4KFC - chains B and Z of the 4 polymer chains in the assembly; structure by X-ray diffraction, 2.53 A resolution.

== Chain B ==
Name: KDP operon transcriptional regulatory protein KdpE
Source organism: Escherichia coli
UniProtKB: P21866 (KDPE_ECOLI); numbering as in UniProt (aligned over 3-225)
Sequence (227 residues; each row starts with the number of its first residue; numbers below 1 keep their minus sign (Gly-1 is residue -1)):
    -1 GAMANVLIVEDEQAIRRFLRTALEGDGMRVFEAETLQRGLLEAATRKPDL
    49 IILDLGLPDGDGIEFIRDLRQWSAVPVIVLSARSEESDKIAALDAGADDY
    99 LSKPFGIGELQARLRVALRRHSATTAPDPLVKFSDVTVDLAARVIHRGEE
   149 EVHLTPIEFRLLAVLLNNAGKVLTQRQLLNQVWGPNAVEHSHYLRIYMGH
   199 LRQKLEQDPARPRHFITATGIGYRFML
Unresolved in the structure: -1, 121-122
Sequence notes: expression tag (-1 to 2); engineered mutation Ala216 (Glu in P21866)
UniProt features mapped onto this chain:
  - DNA-binding region: Asp126 to Leu225 (OmpR/PhoB-type)
  - modified residue: Asp52 (4-aspartylphosphate)
Reported in the primary citation:
  - mutagenesis - D52E: abolished signaling
  - mutagenesis - D52A: abolished signaling in response to co-expressing histidine kinase KdpD
  - mutagenesis - D52A: unchanged signaling in response to overexpressed
  - post-translational modification sites: Asp52 (citing earlier work)
  - mutagenesis - D66A, W70A, R141A, R158A: decreased signaling in response to K+-limiting conditions
  - mutagenesis - Q69A, E149A, R222A: increased signaling
  - mutagenesis - Q69E, Q69R: unchanged signaling
  - binding site for Promoter DNA: His151
  - mutagenesis - D126A, H151A, K169A: decreased signaling
  - mutagenesis - E149A, R222A: unchanged binding to Promoter DNA

== Chain Z ==
Molecule: Promoter DNA
Sequence (30 nucleotides; numbered 1 to 30; the number before each row is that of its first residue):
     1 CGGGCGGGGTGTAAAAAAAGTATAAAAATG

== Interface between chain B and chain Z ==
Residue-residue contacts (9):
  Gln173(B) with DT10(Z), hydrogen bond to the phosphate
  Arg193(B) with DT10(Z), base contact; DG11(Z), base contact
  Arg200(B) with DG11(Z), salt bridge to the phosphate
  Thr215(B) with DG11(Z), phosphate contact
  Thr217(B) with DT10(Z), phosphate contact
  Gly218(B) with DG9(Z), phosphate contact; DT10(Z), hydrogen bond to the phosphate
  Tyr221(B) with DG11(Z), hydrogen bond to the phosphate
Other interface residues (no listed pair), chain B (13 interface residues in all): His190, Ile194, Gly197, Pro207, Ala216, Ile219
Other interface residues (no listed pair), chain Z (5 interface residues in all): DT12, DA13

== Summary ==
13 residues of chain B and 5 residues of chain Z are in contact, with 3 hydrogen bonds and 1 salt bridge.
Polar contacts include Gln173(B)-DT10(Z), Gly218(B)-DT10(Z) and Tyr221(B)-DG11(Z). From the paper: a binding
site for Promoter DNA at His151(B); D66A, W70A and R141A of chain B, among others, reduce signaling in
response to K+-limiting conditions; 14 substitutions were tested in all.
Here chain B is KDP operon transcriptional regulatory protein KdpE (Escherichia coli) and chain Z is Promoter
DNA. Entry 4KFC (Crystal structure of a hyperactive mutant of response regulator KdpE complexed to its
promoter DNA) was determined by X-ray diffraction, deposited together with 4KNY and 4L85.
